PDB entry 5SW4 | X-ray diffraction, 1.90 A resolution | chains A and B

Chain A (and B):
Molecule: Catalase-peroxidase
Source organism: Burkholderia pseudomallei (strain 1710b)
Notes: EC 1.11.1.21; chain B of this document is another copy of the same molecule, construct and numbering; everything in this record applies to it too
Reference sequence: Q3JNW6 (KATG_BURP1); residues 21-748 here correspond to UniProt positions 1-728 (UniProt number = residue number - 20)
Amino-acid sequence (728 residues; each row starts with the number of its first residue):
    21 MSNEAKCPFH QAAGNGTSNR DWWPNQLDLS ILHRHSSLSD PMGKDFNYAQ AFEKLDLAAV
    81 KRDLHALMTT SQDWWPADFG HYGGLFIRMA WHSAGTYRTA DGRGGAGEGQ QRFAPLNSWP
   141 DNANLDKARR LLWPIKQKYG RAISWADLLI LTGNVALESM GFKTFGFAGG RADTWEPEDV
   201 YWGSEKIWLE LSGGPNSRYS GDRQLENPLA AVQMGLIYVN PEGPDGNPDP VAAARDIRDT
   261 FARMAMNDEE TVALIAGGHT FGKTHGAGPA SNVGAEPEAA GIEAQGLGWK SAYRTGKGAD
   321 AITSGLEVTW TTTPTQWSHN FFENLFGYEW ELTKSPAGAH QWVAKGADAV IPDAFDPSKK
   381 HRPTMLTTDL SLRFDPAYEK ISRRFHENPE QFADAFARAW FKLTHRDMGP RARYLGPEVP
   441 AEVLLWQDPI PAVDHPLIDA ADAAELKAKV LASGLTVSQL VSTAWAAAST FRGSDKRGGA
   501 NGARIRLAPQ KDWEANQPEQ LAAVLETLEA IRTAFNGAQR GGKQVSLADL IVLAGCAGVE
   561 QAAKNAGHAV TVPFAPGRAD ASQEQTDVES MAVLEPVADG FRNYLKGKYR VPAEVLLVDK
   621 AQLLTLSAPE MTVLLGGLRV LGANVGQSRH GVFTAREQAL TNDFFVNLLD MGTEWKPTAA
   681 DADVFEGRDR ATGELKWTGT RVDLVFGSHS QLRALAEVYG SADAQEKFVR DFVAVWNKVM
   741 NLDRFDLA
Not modelled in the structure: 21-35
Modified positions: Trp-111 (1-hydroperoxy-L-tryptophan; TOX)
Covalently attached groups: covalent link Trp-111/Tyr-238; covalent link Tyr-238/Met-264
Metal / ion sites: heme Fe: Trp-111, His-279; Na+: Gly-122, Gly-124, Ser-494
Small-molecule neighbours:
  - heme (HEM): Asp-98, Gly-104, Leu-105, Ile-107, Arg-108, Trp-111, Val-239, Pro-241, Ile-257, Phe-261, Leu-274, Ile-275, Gly-278, His-279, Phe-281, Gly-282, Lys-283, Thr-284, His-285, Thr-323, Ser-324, Leu-326, Trp-330, Leu-386, Thr-388, Phe-416, Trp-420
  - oxygen molecule (OXY): Arg-108, Trp-111, His-112, Asp-141
Swiss-Prot annotation at these positions:
  - active site: His-112 (Proton acceptor)
  - binding site (heme b): His-279
  - site: Arg-108 (Transition state stabilizer)
  - cross-link: Trp-111 to Tyr-238 (Tryptophyl-tyrosyl-methioninium (Trp-Tyr) (with M-244)), Tyr-238 to Met-264 (Tryptophyl-tyrosyl-methioninium (Tyr-Met) (with W-91))
From the paper describing this entry:
  - contacts within the chain: Tyr-238/Met-264, Trp-111/Tyr-238, Tyr-238/Arg-426
  - conformationally variable residues (side-chain flip): Arg-426
  - binding site for heme: Trp-111
  - catalytic residues: Arg-108, His-112 (proposed by the authors, not directly observed)
  - mutagenesis - W111F, Y238A, M264A: decreased catalytic activity

How chain A and chain B interact:
Residue-residue contacts (156; chain A residue first):
  Gly-36(A) with Tyr-201(B); Gly-203(B)
  Thr-37(A) with Gly-203(B), hydrogen bond (backbone-backbone); Ser-204(B), hydrogen bond (side chain-backbone); Glu-205(B), hydrogen bond (side chain-backbone); Lys-206(B), hydrogen bond
  Asn-39(A) with Ala-134(B), hydrogen bond (side chain-backbone); Pro-135(B); Pro-197(B)
  Trp-42(A) with Glu-205(B); Lys-206(B); Ile-207(B); Trp-208(B), hydrophobic; Met-234(B), hydrophobic
  Trp-43(A) with Pro-135(B), hydrophobic; Ser-138(B); Trp-208(B), hydrophobic; Glu-296(B), hydrogen bond; Glu-298(B)
  Gln-46(A) with Glu-298(B), hydrogen bond (side chain-backbone)
  His-53(A) with Leu-58(B); Ser-59(B)
  Arg-54(A) with Leu-58(B)
  Ser-56(A) with Ser-56(B); Leu-58(B)
  Leu-58(A) with His-53(B); Arg-54(B); Ser-56(B); Ser-627(B), hydrogen bond (backbone-side chain); Pro-629(B)
  Ser-59(A) with His-53(B); Pro-629(B)
  Asp-60(A) with Pro-629(B)
  Pro-61(A) with Pro-629(B); Leu-715(B), hydrophobic; Val-718(B), hydrophobic; Lys-727(B), hydrogen bond (backbone-side chain)
  Met-62(A) with Val-718(B), hydrophobic
  Trp-94(A) with Met-671(B), hydrophobic; Arg-690(B)
  Arg-132(A) with Ser-710(B); Ala-714(B); Glu-717(B), salt bridge
  Phe-133(A) with Ser-710(B); Ala-714(B), hydrophobic
  Ala-134(A) with Asn-39(B), hydrogen bond (backbone-side chain)
  Pro-135(A) with Asn-39(B); Trp-43(B), hydrophobic
  Asn-137(A) with Ser-710(B)
  Ser-138(A) with Trp-43(B)
  Arg-150(A) with Met-671(B); Arg-713(B)
  Trp-153(A) with Leu-669(B), hydrogen bond (side chain-backbone); Glu-717(B); Gly-720(B); Ser-721(B)
  Gln-157(A) with Gly-720(B), hydrogen bond (side chain-backbone); Ser-721(B); Ala-722(B), hydrogen bond (backbone-backbone)
  Lys-158(A) with Ala-722(B)
  Gly-160(A) with Ser-721(B); Asp-723(B)
  Arg-161(A) with Asp-723(B), salt bridge; Lys-727(B)
  Trp-165(A) with Glu-717(B), hydrogen bond
  Trp-195(A) with Gln-711(B), hydrogen bond (backbone-side chain); Ala-714(B); Val-718(B), hydrophobic
  Glu-196(A) with Gln-711(B)
  Pro-197(A) with Asn-39(B); Gln-711(B)
  Tyr-201(A) with Gly-36(B)
  Gly-203(A) with Gly-36(B); Thr-37(B), hydrogen bond (backbone-backbone)
  Ser-204(A) with Gly-36(B); Thr-37(B), hydrogen bond (backbone-side chain)
  Glu-205(A) with Thr-37(B), hydrogen bond (backbone-side chain); Trp-42(B)
  Lys-206(A) with Thr-37(B), hydrogen bond; Trp-42(B)
  Ile-207(A) with Trp-42(B)
  Trp-208(A) with Trp-42(B); Trp-43(B), hydrophobic
  Met-234(A) with Trp-42(B), hydrophobic
  Glu-296(A) with Trp-43(B), hydrogen bond
  Glu-298(A) with Trp-43(B); Gln-46(B); Ser-710(B), hydrogen bond
  Ala-299(A) with Trp-43(B)
  Ile-302(A) with Phe-685(B), hydrophobic; Arg-701(B); Val-705(B), hydrophobic; Ser-708(B)
  Glu-303(A) with Trp-675(B); Phe-685(B)
  Gln-305(A) with Leu-668(B); Trp-675(B); Leu-704(B), hydrogen bond (side chain-backbone); Gly-707(B); Ser-708(B); Arg-713(B), hydrogen bond (backbone-side chain)
  Gly-306(A) with Gly-707(B); Ser-708(B)
  Leu-307(A) with Met-671(B), hydrophobic
  Ser-627(A) with Leu-58(B)
  Pro-629(A) with Leu-58(B); Ser-59(B); Asp-60(B); Pro-61(B), hydrophobic
  Leu-668(A) with Gln-305(B)
  Leu-669(A) with Trp-153(B), hydrogen bond (backbone-side chain)
  Met-671(A) with Trp-94(B), hydrophobic; Arg-150(B), hydrogen bond; Leu-307(B), hydrophobic
  Trp-675(A) with Glu-303(B); Gln-305(B)
  Phe-685(A) with Ile-302(B), hydrophobic; Glu-303(B)
  Arg-690(A) with Trp-94(B)
  Arg-701(A) with Ile-302(B)
  Leu-704(A) with Gln-305(B), hydrogen bond (backbone-side chain)
  Gly-707(A) with Gln-305(B); Gly-306(B)
  Ser-708(A) with Ile-302(B); Gln-305(B); Gly-306(B)
  Ser-710(A) with Arg-132(B); Phe-133(B); Asn-137(B); Glu-298(B), hydrogen bond
  Gln-711(A) with Trp-195(B); Glu-196(B); Pro-197(B)
  Arg-713(A) with Arg-150(B); Gln-305(B), hydrogen bond (side chain-backbone)
  Ala-714(A) with Arg-132(B); Phe-133(B), hydrophobic; Trp-195(B)
  Leu-715(A) with Pro-61(B), hydrophobic
  Glu-717(A) with Arg-132(B), salt bridge; Trp-153(B); Trp-165(B), hydrogen bond
  Val-718(A) with Pro-61(B), hydrophobic; Met-62(B), hydrophobic; Trp-195(B), hydrophobic
  Tyr-719(A) with Pro-61(B)
  Gly-720(A) with Gln-157(B), hydrogen bond (backbone-side chain)
  Ser-721(A) with Trp-153(B); Gln-157(B); Gly-160(B)
  Ala-722(A) with Gln-157(B), hydrogen bond (backbone-backbone); Lys-158(B)
  Asp-723(A) with Gly-160(B); Arg-161(B), salt bridge
  Lys-727(A) with Pro-61(B), hydrogen bond (side chain-backbone); Arg-161(B)
Also at the interface, not in a pair above, chain A (85 interface residues in all): Leu-52, His-55, Gly-63, Lys-156, Tyr-159, Gly-301, Glu-614, Val-666, Lys-676, Pro-677, Val-705, Ala-724, Asp-731
Also at the interface, not in a pair above, chain B (83 interface residues in all): Leu-52, Gly-63, Lys-156, Tyr-159, Ala-299, Glu-614, Val-666, Lys-676, Pro-677, Tyr-719, Ala-724, Asp-731

In short:
85 residues of chain A face 83 of chain B across their interface, with 32 hydrogen bonds and 4 salt bridges.
Polar contacts include Arg-132(A)/Glu-717(B), Arg-161(A)/Asp-723(B) and Thr-37(A)/Ser-204(B). Ligands of chain
A: heme and oxygen molecule. The paper reports catalytic residues Arg-108(A) and His-112(A); W111F, Y238A and
M264A of chain A reduce catalytic activity.
Chain A and chain B are both Catalase-peroxidase (Burkholderia pseudomallei (strain 1710b)); the structure,
Crystal structure of native catalase-peroxidase KatG at pH8.0, was determined by X-ray diffraction, deposited
together with 5SW5, 5SW6 and 5SX0.
